Entry 4OV5 (X-ray diffraction, 2.20 A resolution); this record covers chains A and B of the 3 polymer chains in the assembly.

Chain A:
Molecule: HLA class II histocompatibility antigen, DR alpha chain
Source organism: Homo sapiens
Notes: fragment: Secreted extracellular domain
Reference sequence: P01903 (DRA_HUMAN); residues 1-182 here correspond to UniProt positions 26-207 (UniProt number = residue number + 25)
Sequence (182 residues; each row starts with the number of its first residue):
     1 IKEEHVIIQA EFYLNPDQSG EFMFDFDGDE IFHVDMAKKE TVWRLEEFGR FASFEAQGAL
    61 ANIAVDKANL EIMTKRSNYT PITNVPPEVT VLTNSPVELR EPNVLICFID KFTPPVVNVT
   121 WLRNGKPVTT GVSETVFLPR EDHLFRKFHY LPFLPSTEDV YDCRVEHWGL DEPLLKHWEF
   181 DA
Disordered / not traced: 1-2
Cystine bridges: Cys107-Cys163
Swiss-Prot annotation at these positions:
  - region: Glu179 to Ala182 (Connecting peptide)
  - site: Gln9 (Self- and pathogen-derived peptide antigen), Gly49 (Self-peptide antigen), Phe51 (Self- and pathogen-derived peptide antigen), Ala52 (Self-peptide antigen), Ser53 (Self- and pathogen-derived peptide antigen), Glu55 (Pathogen-derived peptide antigen), Asn62 (Self- and pathogen-derived peptide antigen), Asn69 (Pathogen-derived peptide antigen), Arg76 (Self- and pathogen-derived peptide antigen)
  - glycosylation (N-linked (GlcNAc...) asparagine): Asn78, Asn118
From the paper describing this entry:
  - mutagenesis - H33A/A37K, T41A: increased binding to DM
  - mutagenesis - P16Y/Q18K: unchanged binding to DM
  - contacts within the chain: Thr41-Trp43

Chain B:
Molecule: HLA class II histocompatibility antigen, DRB1-1 beta chain
Source organism: Homo sapiens
Notes: fragment: Secreted extracellular domain
Reference sequence: P04229 (2B11_HUMAN); residues 1-190 here correspond to UniProt positions 30-219 (UniProt number = residue number + 29)
Sequence (190 residues; numbered 1 to 190; the number before each row is that of its first residue):
     1 GDTRPRFLWQ LKFECHFFNG TERVRLLERC IYNQEESVRF DSDVGEYRAV TELGRPDAEY
    61 WNSQKDLLEQ RRAAVDTYCR HNYGVGESFT VQRRVEPKVT VYPSKTQPLQ HHNLLVCSVS
   121 GFYPGSIEVR WFRNGQEEKA GVVSTGLIQN GDWTFQTLVM LETVPRSGEV YTCQVEHPSV
   181 TSPLTVEWRA
Disordered / not traced: 1
Cystine bridges: Cys15-Cys79, Cys117-Cys173

Interface between chain A and chain B:
Contacting residue pairs (118; chain A residue first):
  Glu3(A) - His16(B)  salt bridge
  Glu3(A) - Phe17(B)
  Glu3(A) - Phe18(B)
  Glu4(A) - Phe17(B)  hydrogen bond (backbone-backbone)
  Glu4(A) - Asn19(B)  hydrogen bond (side chain-backbone)
  Glu4(A) - Gly20(B)  hydrogen bond (side chain-backbone)
  His5(A) - Cys15(B)
  His5(A) - His16(B)
  His5(A) - Phe17(B)  hydrogen bond (backbone-backbone)
  His5(A) - Val91(B)
  Val6(A) - Cys15(B)
  Val6(A) - His16(B)
  Ile7(A) - Phe13(B)
  Ile7(A) - Glu14(B)
  Ile7(A) - Cys15(B)  hydrogen bond (backbone-backbone)
  Ile7(A) - Phe17(B)  hydrophobic
  Ile8(A) - Phe13(B)
  Ile8(A) - Glu14(B)
  Gln9(A) - Leu11(B)
  Gln9(A) - Lys12(B)
  Gln9(A) - Phe13(B)  hydrogen bond (backbone-backbone)
  Gln9(A) - Tyr78(B)  hydrogen bond
  Ala10(A) - Leu11(B)
  Glu11(A) - Gln10(B)
  Glu11(A) - Leu11(B)  hydrogen bond (backbone-backbone)
  Phe12(A) - Trp9(B)
  Phe12(A) - Gln10(B)
  Tyr13(A) - Phe7(B)
  Tyr13(A) - Leu8(B)
  Tyr13(A) - Trp9(B)  hydrogen bond (backbone-backbone)
  Leu14(A) - Phe7(B)
  Leu14(A) - Leu8(B)  hydrophobic
  Asn15(A) - Arg6(B)
  Asn15(A) - Phe7(B)  hydrogen bond (backbone-backbone)
  Pro16(A) - Arg4(B)
  Pro16(A) - Pro5(B)
  Pro16(A) - Arg6(B)
  Asp17(A) - Arg6(B)  salt bridge
  Phe24(A) - Tyr78(B)
  Phe24(A) - Asn82(B)
  Phe26(A) - Thr90(B)
  Phe26(A) - Val91(B)
  Phe26(A) - Tyr123(B)
  Phe26(A) - Trp153(B)  hydrophobic
  Asp27(A) - Gln149(B)  hydrogen bond (backbone-side chain)
  Gly28(A) - Gln149(B)
  Asp29(A) - Tyr123(B)
  Asp29(A) - Gln149(B)  hydrogen bond
  Asp29(A) - Gly151(B)
  Asp29(A) - Trp153(B)
  Glu30(A) - Trp153(B)  hydrogen bond (backbone-side chain)
  Ile31(A) - Trp153(B)  hydrophobic
  Arg44(A) - Gly151(B)  hydrogen bond (side chain-backbone)
  Arg44(A) - Asp152(B)
  Arg44(A) - Trp153(B)
  Leu45(A) - Arg93(B)
  Leu45(A) - Trp153(B)  hydrophobic
  Phe48(A) - Phe89(B)  hydrophobic
  Phe48(A) - Trp153(B)
  Phe51(A) - Phe89(B)  hydrophobic
  Ala52(A) - Val85(B)  hydrophobic
  Asp66(A) - Trp9(B)
  Asp66(A) - Leu11(B)
  Leu70(A) - Phe7(B)
  Leu70(A) - Leu8(B)
  Leu70(A) - Trp9(B)  hydrophobic
  Leu70(A) - Tyr32(B)  hydrophobic
  Met73(A) - Trp9(B)  hydrophobic
  Met73(A) - Tyr32(B)  hydrophobic
  Met73(A) - Ser37(B)
  Met73(A) - Leu53(B)
  Met73(A) - Asp57(B)
  Thr74(A) - Phe7(B)
  Thr74(A) - Tyr32(B)
  Arg76(A) - Leu53(B)  hydrogen bond (side chain-backbone)
  Arg76(A) - Pro56(B)
  Arg76(A) - Asp57(B)  salt bridge
  Ser77(A) - Tyr32(B)  hydrogen bond
  Ser77(A) - Leu53(B)
  Thr80(A) - Phe7(B)
  Thr80(A) - Tyr32(B)  hydrogen bond (backbone-side chain)
  Thr80(A) - Asn33(B)  hydrogen bond (backbone-side chain)
  Pro81(A) - Pro5(B)  hydrophobic
  Pro81(A) - Arg6(B)
  Pro81(A) - Phe7(B)  hydrophobic
  Pro81(A) - Asn33(B)
  Ile82(A) - Arg6(B)  hydrogen bond (backbone-backbone)
  Ile82(A) - Asn33(B)
  Val85(A) - Gln34(B)
  Leu92(A) - Ile148(B)  hydrophobic
  Leu92(A) - Gln156(B)
  Thr93(A) - Gln156(B)  hydrogen bond (backbone-side chain)
  Asn94(A) - Gln156(B)
  Pro96(A) - Tyr102(B)
  Pro96(A) - Ser118(B)
  Ile106(A) - Asn150(B)
  Thr113(A) - Leu8(B)
  Pro115(A) - Leu8(B)
  Pro139(A) - Lys12(B)
  Arg140(A) - Lys12(B)  hydrogen bond (backbone-side chain)
  Glu141(A) - Arg29(B)  salt bridge
  Asp142(A) - Gln34(B)
  His143(A) - Gln10(B)
  His143(A) - Lys12(B)  hydrogen bond
  His143(A) - Arg29(B)  hydrogen bond
  His143(A) - Ile31(B)
  Leu144(A) - Gln34(B)
  Phe145(A) - Leu8(B)  hydrophobic
  Phe145(A) - Gln10(B)
  Arg146(A) - Gln149(B)  hydrogen bond
  Phe148(A) - Gln149(B)
  Phe148(A) - Asn150(B)
  Phe148(A) - Gly151(B)
  Tyr150(A) - Asn150(B)  hydrogen bond (side chain-backbone)
  Tyr150(A) - Gly151(B)  hydrogen bond (side chain-backbone)
  Tyr150(A) - Asp152(B)
  Trp168(A) - Asp2(B)
  Trp168(A) - Arg6(B)
Other interface residues (no listed pair), chain A (61 interface residues in all): Glu47, Asn69, Tyr79, Ser95, Pro114, Thr135
Other interface residues (no listed pair), chain B (48 interface residues in all): Glu36, Tyr83, Thr100, Ser120

Overview:
Chain A and chain B form an interface of 61 and 48 residues respectively; the contacts include 26 hydrogen
bonds and 4 salt bridges. Polar contacts include Glu3(A)-His16(B), Asp17(A)-Arg6(B) and Arg76(A)-Asp57(B).
From the paper: H33A/A37K and T41A of chain A increase binding to DM; contacts within the chain involving
Thr41(A) and Trp43(A).
Here chain A is HLA class II histocompatibility antigen, DR alpha chain and chain B is HLA class II
histocompatibility antigen, DRB1-1 beta chain, both from Homo sapiens. Entry 4OV5 (Structure of HLA-DR1 with a
bound peptide with non-optimal alanine in the P1 pocket) was determined by X-ray diffraction.
